PDB entry 3L3K | X-ray diffraction, 2.60 A resolution | chains A and C of the 3 polymer chains in the assembly

Chain A:
Protein: HLA class I histocompatibility antigen, B-44 alpha chain
Source organism: Homo sapiens
Notes: fragment: extracellular domain
UniProt: P30481 (1B44_HUMAN); residues 1-276 here correspond to UniProt positions 25-300 (UniProt number = residue number + 24)
Sequence (276 residues; each row starts with the number of its first residue):
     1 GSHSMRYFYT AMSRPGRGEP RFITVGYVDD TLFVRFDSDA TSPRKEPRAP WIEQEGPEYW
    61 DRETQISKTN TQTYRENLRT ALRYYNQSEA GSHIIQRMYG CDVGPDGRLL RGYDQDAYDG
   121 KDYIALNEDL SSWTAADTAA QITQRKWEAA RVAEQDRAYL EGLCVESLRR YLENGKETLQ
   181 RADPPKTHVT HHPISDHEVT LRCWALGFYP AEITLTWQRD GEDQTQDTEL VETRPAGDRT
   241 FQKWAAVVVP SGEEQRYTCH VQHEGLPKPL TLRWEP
Disulfides: Cys-101/Cys-164, Cys-203/Cys-259

Chain C:
Protein: peptide from HLA-DPA1 protein
UniProt: Q95HB9 (Q95HB9_HUMAN); residues 1-9 here correspond to UniProt positions 77-85 (UniProt number = residue number + 76)
Sequence (9 residues; row label = number of the first residue in the row):
     1 EEFGAAASF
Construct notes: engineered mutation Ala-5 (Arg81 in Q95HB9), Ala-7 (Phe83 in Q95HB9)

Interface between chain A and chain C:
Residue-residue contacts - 39 pairs, chain A then chain C:
  Met-5(A) / Glu-1(C)
  Tyr-7(A) / Glu-1(C)  hydrogen bond (side chain-backbone)
  Tyr-7(A) / Glu-2(C)
  Tyr-9(A) / Glu-2(C)  hydrogen bond
  Thr-24(A) / Glu-2(C)
  Lys-45(A) / Glu-2(C)  salt bridge
  Tyr-59(A) / Glu-1(C)
  Arg-62(A) / Glu-1(C)  salt bridge
  Arg-62(A) / Glu-2(C)  hydrogen bond (side chain-backbone)
  Arg-62(A) / Gly-4(C)
  Glu-63(A) / Glu-1(C)
  Glu-63(A) / Glu-2(C)  hydrogen bond (side chain-backbone)
  Ile-66(A) / Gly-4(C)
  Ser-67(A) / Glu-2(C)
  Asn-70(A) / Ala-6(C)
  Asn-77(A) / Ser-8(C)
  Asn-77(A) / Phe-9(C)  hydrogen bond (side chain-backbone)
  Thr-80(A) / Phe-9(C)
  Tyr-84(A) / Phe-9(C)  hydrogen bond (side chain-backbone)
  Ile-95(A) / Phe-9(C)  hydrophobic
  Tyr-99(A) / Glu-2(C)  hydrogen bond
  Tyr-99(A) / Phe-3(C)  hydrogen bond (side chain-backbone)
  Asp-116(A) / Phe-9(C)
  Tyr-123(A) / Phe-9(C)  hydrophobic
  Thr-143(A) / Phe-9(C)  hydrogen bond (side chain-backbone)
  Lys-146(A) / Phe-9(C)  hydrogen bond (side chain-backbone)
  Trp-147(A) / Ala-7(C)
  Trp-147(A) / Ser-8(C)  hydrogen bond (side chain-backbone)
  Val-152(A) / Ala-7(C)  hydrophobic
  Gln-155(A) / Phe-3(C)
  Asp-156(A) / Phe-3(C)
  Tyr-159(A) / Glu-1(C)  hydrogen bond (side chain-backbone)
  Tyr-159(A) / Glu-2(C)
  Tyr-159(A) / Phe-3(C)  hydrophobic
  Leu-163(A) / Glu-1(C)
  Leu-163(A) / Glu-2(C)
  Ser-167(A) / Glu-1(C)  hydrogen bond (side chain-backbone)
  Arg-170(A) / Glu-1(C)  salt bridge
  Tyr-171(A) / Glu-1(C)  hydrogen bond (side chain-backbone)
Also at the interface, not in a pair above, chain A (30 interface residues in all): Arg-97
Also at the interface, not in a pair above, chain C (9 interface residues in all): Ala-5

Summary:
Chain A and chain C form an interface of 30 and 9 residues respectively; the contacts include 14 hydrogen
bonds and 3 salt bridges. Polar contacts include Lys-45(A)/Glu-2(C), Arg-62(A)/Glu-1(C) and
Arg-170(A)/Glu-1(C).
Chain A is HLA class I histocompatibility antigen, B-44 alpha chain (Homo sapiens) and chain C is peptide from
HLA-DPA1 protein; the structure, Crystal structure of HLA-B*4402 in complex with the R5A/F7A double mutant of
a self-peptide derived from ..., was determined by X-ray diffraction (same publication as 3L3D, 3L3G, 3L3H,
3L3I and 3L3J).
